PDB entry 6D6R | electron microscopy, 3.45 A resolution | chains B and O of the 15 polymer chains in the assembly

Chain B:
Molecule: Exosome complex component RRP41
Source organism: Homo sapiens
UniProt: Q9NPD3 (EXOS4_HUMAN); residues 0-244 here correspond to UniProt positions 1-245 (UniProt number = residue number + 1)
Chain sequence (249 residues; each row starts with the number of its first residue; numbers below 1 keep their minus sign (Met-4 is residue -4)):
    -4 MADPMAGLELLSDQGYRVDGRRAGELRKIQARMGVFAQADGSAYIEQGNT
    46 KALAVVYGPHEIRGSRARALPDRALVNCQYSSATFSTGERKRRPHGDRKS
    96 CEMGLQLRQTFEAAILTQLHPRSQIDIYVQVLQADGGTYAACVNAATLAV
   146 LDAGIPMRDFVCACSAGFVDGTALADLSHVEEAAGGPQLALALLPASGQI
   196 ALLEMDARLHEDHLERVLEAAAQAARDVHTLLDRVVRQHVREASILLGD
Not modelled in the structure: -4 to 2, 244
Sequence notes: expression tag (-4 to -1)
Curated features (UniProtKB/Swiss-Prot):
  - modified residue: Ala1 (N-acetylalanine)

Chain O:
Molecule: DNA/RNA
Sequence (62 nucleotides; numbered 1 to 62; the number before each row is that of its first residue):
     1 GCGTCTTTACGGTGCTCACCACACCACACCACACCACACCACACCACACC
    51 ACACAAAAAAAA
Not modelled in the structure: 1-3, 30-40

How chain B and chain O interact:
Pairs across the interface - 13 pairs, chain B then chain O:
  Leu3(B) - A46(O)  base contact
  Thr82(B) - C44(O)  base contact
  Gly83(B) - C44(O)  base contact
  Glu84(B) - A43(O)  phosphate contact
  Glu84(B) - C44(O)  phosphate contact
  Lys86(B) - A43(O)  salt bridge to the phosphate
  Lys86(B) - C44(O)  salt bridge to the phosphate
  Asp92(B) - A41(O)  phosphate contact
  Asp92(B) - C42(O)  phosphate contact
  Arg93(B) - A41(O)  sugar contact
  Ala129(B) - C44(O)  base contact
  His174(B) - C44(O)  base contact
  Val175(B) - C45(O)  base contact
Also at the interface, not in a pair above, chain B (13 interface residues in all): Lys94, Arg117, Ala178
Also at the interface, not in a pair above, chain O (7 interface residues in all): A28

Summary:
13 residues of chain B face 7 of chain O across their interface, with 2 salt bridges. Among the polar pairs
are Lys86(B)-A43(O) and Lys86(B)-C44(O).
Chain B is Exosome complex component RRP41 (Homo sapiens) and chain O is DNA/RNA; the structure, Human nuclear
exosome-MTR4 RNA complex - composite map after focused reconstruction, was determined by electron microscopy,
deposited together with 6D6Q.
